8J0F - chains C and F of the 8 polymer chains in the assembly; structure by electron microscopy, 3.30 A resolution.

[Chain C (and F)]
Name: Delta-1-pyrroline-5-carboxylate synthase B
Source organism: Arabidopsis thaliana
Notes: EC 2.7.2.11, 1.2.1.41; chain F of this document is another copy of the same molecule, construct and numbering; everything in this record applies to it too
UniProt: P54888 (P5CS2_ARATH); residues 1-726 here = UniProt positions 1-726
Chain sequence (726 residues; numbered 1 to 726; the number before each row is that of its first residue):
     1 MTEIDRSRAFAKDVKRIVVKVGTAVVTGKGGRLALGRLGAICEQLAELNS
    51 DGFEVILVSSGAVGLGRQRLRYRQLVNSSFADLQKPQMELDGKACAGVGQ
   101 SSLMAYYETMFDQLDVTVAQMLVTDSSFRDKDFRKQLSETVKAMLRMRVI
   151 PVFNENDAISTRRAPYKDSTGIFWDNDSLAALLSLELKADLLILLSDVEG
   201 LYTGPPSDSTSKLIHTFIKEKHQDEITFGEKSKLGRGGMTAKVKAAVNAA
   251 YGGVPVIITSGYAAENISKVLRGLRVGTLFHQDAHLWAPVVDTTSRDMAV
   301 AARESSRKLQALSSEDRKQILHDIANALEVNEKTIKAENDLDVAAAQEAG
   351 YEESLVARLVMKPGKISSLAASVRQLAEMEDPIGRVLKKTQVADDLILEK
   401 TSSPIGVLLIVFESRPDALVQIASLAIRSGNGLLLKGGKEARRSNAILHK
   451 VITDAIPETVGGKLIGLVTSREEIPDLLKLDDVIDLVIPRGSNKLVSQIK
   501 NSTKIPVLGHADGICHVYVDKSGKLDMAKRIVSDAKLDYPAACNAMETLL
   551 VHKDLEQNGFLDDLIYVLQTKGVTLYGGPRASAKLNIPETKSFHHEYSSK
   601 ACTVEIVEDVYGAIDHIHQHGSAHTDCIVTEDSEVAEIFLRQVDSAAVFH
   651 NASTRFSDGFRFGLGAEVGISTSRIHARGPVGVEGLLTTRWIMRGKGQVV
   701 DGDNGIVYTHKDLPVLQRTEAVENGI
Unresolved in the structure: 1-3, 163-173, 231-235, 290-726 (chain F: 1-71, 87-726)
UniProt features mapped onto this chain:
  - binding site (substrate): Ser60, Asp157, Asn176
  - binding site (ATP): Ser196, Asp197, Arg236 to Lys242
Ion coordination: Mg2+: Arg236 (together with ADP)
Residues lining bound ligands:
  - ADP (adenosine-5'-diphosphate): Lys20, Gly22, Thr23, Ala24, Ser196, Asp197, Val198, Gly200, Leu201, Tyr202, Gly204, Pro206, Phe228, Gly229, Gly237, Gly238, Met239, Lys242
  - gamma-glutamyl phosphate (RGP): Lys20, Gly22, Thr23, Ser60, Gly61, Ala62, Val63, Asn154, Glu155, Asp157, Asp175, Asn176, Asp177, Arg236
What the authors report for this chain:
  - binding site for gamma-glutamyl phosphate: Lys20, Thr23, Ser60, Asp157, Arg236
  - binding site for ADP: Lys20, Lys242
  - mutagenesis - F80A: decreased catalytic activity on NADPH
  - mutagenesis - F80A: decreased catalytic activity on GK domain

[Interface between chain C and chain F]
Pairs across the interface (10; chain C residue first):
  Val76(C) with Phe80(F); Ala81(F), hydrogen bond (backbone-backbone)
  Asn77(C) with Ser79(F)
  Ser78(C) with Ser78(F); Ser79(F); Phe80(F), hydrogen bond (backbone-backbone)
  Ser79(C) with Ser78(F)
  Phe80(C) with Val76(F), hydrophobic; Ser78(F), hydrogen bond (backbone-backbone)
  Ala81(C) with Val76(F), hydrogen bond (backbone-backbone)
Also at the interface, not in a pair above, chain C (7 interface residues in all): Leu75
Also at the interface, not in a pair above, chain F (6 interface residues in all): Asn77

[Overview]
7 residues of chain C and 6 residues of chain F are in contact, with 4 hydrogen bonds. The backbones
hydrogen-bond at Val76(C)-Ala81(F) and Ser78(C)-Phe80(F). The paper reports a binding site for gamma-glutamyl
phosphate at Lys20(C), Thr23(C) and Ser60(C) among others; F80A of chain C reduces catalytic activity on
NADPH.
Both chains are Delta-1-pyrroline-5-carboxylate synthase B (Arabidopsis thaliana). Entry 8J0F (GK tetramer
with adjacent hooks at reaction state) was determined by electron microscopy (same publication as 8Y2H).
